PDB entry 6XN4 | electron microscopy, 3.35 A resolution | chains D and T of the 10 polymer chains in the assembly

# Chain D
Name: CRISPR-associated protein Csm2
Organism: Lactococcus lactis subsp. lactis
UniProt: L0CFW2 (L0CFW2_LACLL); residues 12-150 here correspond to UniProt positions 2-140 (UniProt number = residue number - 10)
Amino-acid sequence (139 residues; numbered 12 to 150; the number before each row is that of its first residue):
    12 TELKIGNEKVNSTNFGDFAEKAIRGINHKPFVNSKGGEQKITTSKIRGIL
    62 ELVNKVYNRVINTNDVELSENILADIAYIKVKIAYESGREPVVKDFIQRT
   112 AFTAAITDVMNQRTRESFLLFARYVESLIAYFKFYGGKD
Not modelled in the structure: 147-150
Reported in the primary citation:
  - mutagenesis - R58A: abolished catalytic activity

# Chain T
Molecule: target RNA
Organism: Lactococcus lactis subsp. lactis
Sequence (30 nucleotides; each row starts with the number of its first residue):
     9 GUUGAAGCUUGGUUCAAAGAACGUAUCAAG

# Chain D / chain T interface
Residue-residue contacts - 11 pairs, chain D then chain T:
  Thr-53(D) with G15(T), hydrogen bond to the phosphate
  Thr-54(D) with U17(T), phosphate contact
  Ser-55(D) with G15(T), hydrogen bond to the phosphate; C16(T), hydrogen bond to the phosphate
  Lys-56(D) with A14(T), phosphate contact; G15(T), salt bridge to the phosphate
  Arg-58(D) with U17(T), hydrogen bond to the sugar; U18(T), salt bridge to the phosphate
  Arg-100(D) with G12(T), hydrogen bond to the base; A14(T), salt bridge to the phosphate
  Glu-101(D) with A14(T), phosphate contact
Interface residues without a listed pair, chain D (8 interface residues in all): Tyr-96
Interface residues without a listed pair, chain T (7 interface residues in all): A13

# Summary
8 residues of chain D and 7 residues of chain T are in contact, with 5 hydrogen bonds and 3 salt bridges.
Among the polar pairs are Arg-100(D)/G12(T), Arg-58(D)/U17(T) and Thr-53(D)/G15(T). The paper reports that
R58A of chain D abolishes catalytic activity.
Here chain D is CRISPR-associated protein Csm2 and chain T is target RNA, both from Lactococcus lactis subsp.
lactis. Entry 6XN4 (Structure of the Lactococcus lactis Csm CTR_3:2 CRISPR-Cas Complex) was determined by
electron microscopy together with 6XN3, 6XN5 and 6XN7 from the same study.
